Entry 6PXK (X-ray diffraction, 3.65 A resolution); this record covers chains B and C of the 7 polymer chains in the assembly.

# Chain B (and C)
Molecule: ATP-dependent protease ATPase subunit HslU
Organism: Escherichia coli
Notes: chain C of this document is another copy of the same molecule, construct and numbering; everything in this record applies to it too
Reference sequence: C3SIX7 (C3SIX7_ECOLX); numbering as in UniProt (aligned over 2-443)
Chain sequence (448 residues; numbered -4 to 443; the number before each row is that of its first residue; numbers below 1 keep their minus sign (His-4 is residue -4)):
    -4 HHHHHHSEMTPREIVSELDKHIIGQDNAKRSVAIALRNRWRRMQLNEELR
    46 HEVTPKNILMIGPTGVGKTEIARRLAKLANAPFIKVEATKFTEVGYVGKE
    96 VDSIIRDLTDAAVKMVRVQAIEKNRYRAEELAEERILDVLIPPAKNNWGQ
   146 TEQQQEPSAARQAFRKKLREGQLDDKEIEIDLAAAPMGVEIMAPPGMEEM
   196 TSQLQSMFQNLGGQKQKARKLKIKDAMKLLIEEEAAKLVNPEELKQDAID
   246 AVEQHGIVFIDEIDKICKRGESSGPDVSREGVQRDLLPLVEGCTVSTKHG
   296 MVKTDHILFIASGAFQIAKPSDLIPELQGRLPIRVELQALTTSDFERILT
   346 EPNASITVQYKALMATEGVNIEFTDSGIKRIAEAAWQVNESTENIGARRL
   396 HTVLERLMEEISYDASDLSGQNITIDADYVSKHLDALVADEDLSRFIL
Not modelled in the structure: -4 to -1, 90-93, 143-151, 180-209, 264-267 (chain C: -4 to -1, 92-93, 139-150, 183, 264-267)
Modified residues: Mse4, Mse38, Mse55, Mse110, Mse222, Mse296, Mse359, Mse403 (selenomethionine; parent Met); Mse182, Mse187, Mse192, Mse195, Mse202 (selenomethionine)
Sequence notes: expression tag (-4 to 1)
Residues lining bound ligands: ADP (adenosine-5'-diphosphate): His16, Ile17, Ile18, Gln20, Pro58, Thr59, Gly60, Val61, Gly62, Lys63, Thr64, Glu65, Leu335, Ile343, Pro347, Ala392, Arg393, His396

# How chain B and chain C interact
Contacting residue pairs (76):
  His16(B) - Glu47(C)
  Thr59(B) - Pro320(C)
  Arg68(B) - Glu286(C)  salt bridge
  Arg69(B) - Glu47(C)  salt bridge
  Lys80(B) - Glu286(C)  salt bridge
  Glu82(B) - Arg279(C)  salt bridge
  Glu82(B) - Leu282(C)
  Thr84(B) - Arg279(C)
  Lys85(B) - Asp280(C)
  Glu88(B) - Val89(C)
  Glu88(B) - Val272(C)
  Glu88(B) - Ser273(C)
  Lys94(B) - Val89(C)
  Lys94(B) - Asp280(C)  salt bridge
  Asp105(B) - Thr289(C)
  Asp105(B) - Ser291(C)  hydrogen bond
  Asp105(B) - Mse296(C)
  Ala106(B) - Thr289(C)
  Val108(B) - Mse296(C)  hydrophobic
  Lys109(B) - Glu248(C)  salt bridge
  Lys109(B) - Mse296(C)  hydrogen bond (side chain-backbone)
  Lys109(B) - Lys298(C)
  Arg214(B) - Arg122(C)
  Asp256(B) - Glu321(C)
  Glu257(B) - Arg279(C)  salt bridge
  Lys293(B) - Ser291(C)
  Ala349(B) - Leu44(C)  hydrophobic
  Ala349(B) - Glu47(C)
  Gln354(B) - Glu47(C)  hydrogen bond (side chain-backbone)
  Gln354(B) - Val48(C)
  Ala357(B) - Leu40(C)
  Ala357(B) - Leu44(C)  hydrophobic
  Leu358(B) - Arg36(C)
  Leu358(B) - Leu40(C)  hydrophobic
  Leu358(B) - Lys51(C)
  Mse359(B) - Arg36(C)
  Thr361(B) - Trp35(C)
  Thr361(B) - Arg36(C)
  Thr361(B) - Gln39(C)
  Thr361(B) - Leu40(C)
  Glu362(B) - Arg32(C)  salt bridge
  Glu362(B) - Trp35(C)
  Glu362(B) - Arg36(C)  salt bridge
  Glu388(B) - Ser316(C)
  Ile390(B) - Gln323(C)
  Arg393(B) - Pro320(C)  hydrogen bond (side chain-backbone)
  Arg393(B) - Glu321(C)
  Thr397(B) - Gln323(C)
  Thr397(B) - Pro327(C)
  Glu400(B) - Lys51(C)
  Glu400(B) - Pro327(C)
  Arg401(B) - Arg329(C)  hydrogen bond (side chain-backbone)
  Glu404(B) - Ile29(C)
  Ser407(B) - Ile29(C)
  Ser407(B) - Arg36(C)  hydrogen bond (backbone-side chain)
  Tyr408(B) - Pro6(C)  hydrophobic
  Tyr408(B) - Arg7(C)
  Tyr408(B) - Val10(C)
  Tyr408(B) - Arg25(C)
  Asp409(B) - Arg7(C)  salt bridge
  Ala410(B) - Arg36(C)
  Ser411(B) - Thr5(C)
  Ser411(B) - Pro6(C)
  Asp412(B) - Arg7(C)  salt bridge
  Leu438(B) - Glu331(C)
  Arg440(B) - Lys314(C)
  Arg440(B) - Pro315(C)
  Arg440(B) - Ser316(C)
  Arg440(B) - Arg329(C)
  Phe441(B) - Ile56(C)  hydrophobic
  Phe441(B) - Lys314(C)
  Phe441(B) - Pro315(C)
  Phe441(B) - Arg329(C)  hydrogen bond (backbone-side chain)
  Ile442(B) - Arg329(C)
  Ile442(B) - Glu331(C)
  Leu443(B) - Arg329(C)
Also at the interface, not in a pair above, chain B (49 interface residues in all): Glu227, His294, Asn348, Arg394, His396, Asp437
Also at the interface, not in a pair above, chain C (47 interface residues in all): Arg37, Glu43, Glu238, Gly276, Val297, Phe310, Gly324, Leu326, Val330

# Summary
49 residues of chain B and 47 residues of chain C are in contact; the contacts include 7 hydrogen bonds and 11
salt bridges. Polar contacts include Arg68(B)-Glu286(C), Arg69(B)-Glu47(C) and Lys80(B)-Glu286(C). Chain B
binds ADP.
Chain B and chain C are both ATP-dependent protease ATPase subunit HslU (Escherichia coli); the structure,
3.65 Angstroms resolution structure of HslU with an axial-channel plug, was determined by X-ray diffraction,
deposited together with 6PXI and 6PXL.
